5LSF - chains B and D of the 4 polymer chains in the assembly; structure by X-ray diffraction, 2.10 A resolution.

== Chain B ==
Protein: VP2
Organism: Sacbrood virus
Reference sequence: Q6ITS8 (Q6ITS8_9VIRU); residues 3-241 here correspond to UniProt positions 104-342 (UniProt number = residue number + 101)
Sequence (239 residues; row label = number of the first residue in the row):
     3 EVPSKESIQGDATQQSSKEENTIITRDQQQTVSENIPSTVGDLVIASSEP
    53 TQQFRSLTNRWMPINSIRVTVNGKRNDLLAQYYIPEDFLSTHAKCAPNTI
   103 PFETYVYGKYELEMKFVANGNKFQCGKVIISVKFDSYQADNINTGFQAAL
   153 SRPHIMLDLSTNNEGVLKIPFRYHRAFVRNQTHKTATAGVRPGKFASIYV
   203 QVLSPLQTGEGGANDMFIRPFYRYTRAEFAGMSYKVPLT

== Chain D ==
Protein: VP4
Organism: Sacbrood virus
Reference sequence: Q9IGK7 (Q9IGK7_9VIRU); residues 1-26 here correspond to UniProt positions 304-329 (UniProt number = residue number + 303)
Sequence (26 residues; each row starts with the number of its first residue):
     1 DNPHRFLPANVSNRWNEYSSAYLPRV

== Chain B / chain D interface ==
Pairs across the interface (32; chain B residue first):
  N78(B) - V26(D)
  L80(B) - L23(D)
  L80(B) - R25(D)
  L80(B) - V26(D)
  L81(B) - L23(D)
  Q83(B) - S19(D)
  Q83(B) - S20(D)  hydrogen bond (side chain-backbone)
  Q83(B) - Y22(D)
  Q83(B) - R25(D)  hydrogen bond
  Y85(B) - E17(D)
  Y85(B) - Y18(D)  hydrogen bond (side chain-backbone)
  Y85(B) - S19(D)
  Y85(B) - S20(D)
  D89(B) - S20(D)  hydrogen bond
  Y139(B) - W15(D)  hydrogen bond (side chain-backbone)
  Y139(B) - E17(D)
  Q140(B) - W15(D)
  Q140(B) - N16(D)  hydrogen bond (side chain-backbone)
  Q140(B) - E17(D)
  D142(B) - E17(D)
  D142(B) - R25(D)  hydrogen bond (backbone-side chain)
  N143(B) - Y18(D)
  N143(B) - R25(D)  hydrogen bond
  T146(B) - R25(D)  hydrogen bond
  T184(B) - W15(D)
  A190(B) - W15(D)
  R193(B) - N13(D)
  R193(B) - W15(D)
  R193(B) - E17(D)  salt bridge
  P194(B) - W15(D)
  K196(B) - E17(D)  salt bridge
  Y201(B) - R25(D)
Interface residues without a listed pair, chain B (20 interface residues in all): D79, A82, V192
Interface residues without a listed pair, chain D (12 interface residues in all): R14

== Overview ==
The interface between chain B and chain D involves 20 residues on one side and 12 on the other; the contacts
include 9 hydrogen bonds and 2 salt bridges. Among the polar pairs are R193(B)-E17(D), K196(B)-E17(D) and
Q83(B)-S20(D).
Here chain B is VP2 and chain D is VP4, both from Sacbrood virus. Entry 5LSF (Sacbrood honeybee virus) was
determined by X-ray diffraction, deposited together with 5OYP, 6EGV, 6EGX, 6EH1 and 6EIW.
